Entry 8UBF (electron microscopy, 3.61 A resolution); this record covers chains D and I of the 8 polymer chains in the assembly.

Chain D:
Protein: Avd
Source organism: Bordetella phage BPP-1
Notes: EC 4.2.1.147
Reference sequence: chimeric construct of Q775D7, Q9FA38: residues 1-124 from Q775D7 (Q775D7_BPBPP) positions 1-124 (same numbers); residues 125-290 from Q9FA38 positions 5-170 (UniProt number = residue number - 120)
Sequence (290 residues; numbered 1 to 290; the number before each row is that of its first residue):
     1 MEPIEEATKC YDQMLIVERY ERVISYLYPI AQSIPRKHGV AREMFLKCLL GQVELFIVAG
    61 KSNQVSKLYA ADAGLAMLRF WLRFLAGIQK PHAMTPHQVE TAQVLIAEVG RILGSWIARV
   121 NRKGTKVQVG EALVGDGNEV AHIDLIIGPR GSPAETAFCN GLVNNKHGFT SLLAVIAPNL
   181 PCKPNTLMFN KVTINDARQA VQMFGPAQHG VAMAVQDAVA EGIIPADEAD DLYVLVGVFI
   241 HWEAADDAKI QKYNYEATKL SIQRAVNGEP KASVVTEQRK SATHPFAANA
Not modelled in the structure: 1-12, 124-290

Chain I:
Molecule: Diversity-generating retroelement (DGR) RNA Sp
Sequence (140 nucleotides; row label = number of the first residue in the row):
     1 CAUGGCUCUG CCAACGCUAC GGCUUGGCGG GCUGGCCUUU CCUCAAUAGG UGGUCAGCCG
    61 GUUCUGUCCU GCUUCGGCGA ACACGUUACA CGGUUCGGCA AAACGUCGAU UACUGAAAAU
   121 GGAAAGGCGG GGCCGACUUC
Not modelled in the structure: 1-2, 34-48, 57-86, 140

How chain D and chain I interact:
Pairs across the interface (8):
  Gln32(D) with U7(I), base contact
  Arg36(D) with G5(I), base contact; C6(I), hydrogen bond to the base; C8(I), phosphate contact; G31(I), base contact; C32(I), hydrogen bond to the base
  Arg42(D) with U7(I), hydrogen bond to the sugar
  Leu46(D) with U7(I), base contact

Summary:
Chain D and chain I form an interface of 4 and 6 residues respectively, with 3 hydrogen bonds. Among the polar
pairs are Arg36(D)-C6(I), Arg36(D)-C32(I) and Arg42(D)-U7(I).
Chain D is Avd (Bordetella phage BPP-1) and chain I is Diversity-generating retroelement (DGR) RNA Sp; the
structure, Diversity-generating retroelement (DGR) ribonucleoprotein - Resting state 1c, was determined by
electron microscopy (same publication as 8UB7, 8UB8, 8UB9, 8UBA, 8UBB, 8UBC, 8UBD and 8UBE).
